1GV1 - chains C and D of the 4 polymer chains in the assembly; structure by X-ray diffraction, 2.50 A resolution.

Chain C (and D):
Molecule: Malate dehydrogenase
Organism: Chlorobium vibrioforme
Notes: EC 1.1.1.37; chain D of this document is another copy of the same molecule, construct and numbering; everything in this record applies to it too
Reference sequence: P80039 (MDH_CHLTE); numbering as in UniProt (aligned over 1-310)
Sequence (310 residues; numbered 1 to 310; the number before each row is that of its first residue):
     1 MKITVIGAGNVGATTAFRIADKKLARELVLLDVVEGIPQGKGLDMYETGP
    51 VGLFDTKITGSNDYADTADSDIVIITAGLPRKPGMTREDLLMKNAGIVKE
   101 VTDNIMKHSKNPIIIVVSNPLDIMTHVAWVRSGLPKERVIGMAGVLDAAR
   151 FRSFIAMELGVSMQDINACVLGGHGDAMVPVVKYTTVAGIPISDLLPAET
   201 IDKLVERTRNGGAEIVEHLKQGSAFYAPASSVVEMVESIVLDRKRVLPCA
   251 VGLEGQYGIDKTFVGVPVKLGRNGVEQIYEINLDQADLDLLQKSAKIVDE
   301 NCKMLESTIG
Disordered / not traced: 306-310 (chain D: 80-89, 303-310)
Sequence notes: conflict Ala227 (Ser in P80039), Ala229 (Gly in P80039)
Swiss-Prot annotation at these positions:
  - active site: His174 (Proton acceptor)
  - binding site (NAD(+)): Gly7 to Gly12, Asp32, Asn94, Val117 to Asn119
  - binding site (substrate): Arg81, Arg87, Asn119, Arg150

How chain C and chain D interact:
Pairs across the interface (42):
  Leu53(C) with Leu53(D), hydrophobic
  Leu159(C) with Lys269(D)
  Gly160(C) with Lys244(D); Lys269(D), hydrogen bond (backbone-side chain)
  Val161(C) with Lys244(D); Val246(D), hydrophobic; Lys269(D); Tyr279(D)
  Ser162(C) with Arg243(D); Lys244(D), hydrogen bond (backbone-backbone); Arg245(D)
  Gln164(C) with Arg243(D), hydrogen bond; Arg245(D)
  Asp165(C) with Arg245(D), salt bridge; Val246(D), hydrogen bond (side chain-backbone)
  Asn167(C) with Ala188(D), hydrogen bond (side chain-backbone); Gly189(D)
  Tyr184(C) with Gly189(D); Ile190(D), hydrophobic; Pro191(D)
  Ala188(C) with Asn167(D)
  Gly189(C) with Asn167(D); Tyr184(D)
  Ile190(C) with Tyr184(D); Ile281(D), hydrophobic
  Pro191(C) with Tyr184(D)
  Asp194(C) with Tyr184(D); Asn282(D), hydrogen bond
  Arg243(C) with Ser162(D), hydrogen bond; Gln164(D), hydrogen bond
  Lys244(C) with Val161(D); Ser162(D), hydrogen bond (backbone-backbone)
  Arg245(C) with Ser162(D); Gln164(D); Asp165(D), salt bridge
  Val246(C) with Val161(D), hydrophobic; Asp165(D), hydrogen bond (backbone-side chain); Ala188(D), hydrophobic
  Lys269(C) with Leu159(D), hydrogen bond (side chain-backbone); Gly160(D), hydrogen bond (side chain-backbone)
  Tyr279(C) with Val161(D)
  Ile281(C) with Ile190(D), hydrophobic
Also at the interface, not in a pair above, chain C (22 interface residues in all): Leu247
Also at the interface, not in a pair above, chain D (23 interface residues in all): Lys183, Glu234

Overview:
22 residues of chain C face 23 of chain D across their interface, with 12 hydrogen bonds and 2 salt bridges.
Polar contacts include Asp165(C)-Arg245(D), Gly160(C)-Lys269(D) and Gln164(C)-Arg243(D). From UniProt:
active-site residue His174(C), 11 NAD+-binding residues and 4 substrate-binding residues on chain C.
Both chains are Malate dehydrogenase (Chlorobium vibrioforme). Entry 1GV1 (Structural Basis for Thermophilic
Protein Stability: Structures of Thermophilic and Mesophilic Malate Dehydrogenases) was determined by X-ray
diffraction together with 1GUZ, 1GUY and 1GV0 from the same study.
